4G8Y - chain A; structure by X-ray diffraction, 1.80 A resolution.

== Chain A ==
Name: Ribonuclease pancreatic
Source organism: Bos taurus
Notes: EC 3.1.27.5
Reference sequence: P61823 (RNAS1_BOVIN); residues 1-124 here correspond to UniProt positions 27-150 (UniProt number = residue number + 26)
Amino-acid sequence (124 residues; row label = number of the first residue in the row):
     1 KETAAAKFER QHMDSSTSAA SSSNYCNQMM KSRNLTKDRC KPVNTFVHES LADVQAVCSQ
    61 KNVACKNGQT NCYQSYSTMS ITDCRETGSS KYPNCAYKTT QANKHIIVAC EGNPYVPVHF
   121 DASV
Swiss-Prot annotation at these positions:
  - active site: His12 (Proton acceptor), His119 (Proton donor)
  - binding site (substrate): Lys7, Arg10, Lys41 to Thr45, Lys66, Arg85
  - glycosylation: Lys1 (N-linked (Glc) (glycation) lysine), Lys7 (N-linked (Glc) (glycation) lysine), Asn34 (N-linked (GlcNAc...) asparagine), Lys37 (N-linked (Glc) (glycation) lysine), Lys41 (N-linked (Glc) (glycation) lysine)
Disulfide bonds: Cys26-Cys84, Cys40-Cys95, Cys58-Cys110, Cys65-Cys72
Residues lining bound ligands: 0FT (1-{[1-(alpha-L-arabinofuranosyl)-1H-1,2,3-triazol-4-yl]methyl}-5-methyl-2,4-dioxo-1,2,3,4-tetrahydropyrimidine): Lys7, Gln11, His12, Lys41, Val43, Asn44, Thr45, Lys66, Asp83, Val118, His119, Phe120, Asp121, Ala122, Ser123

== Overview ==
Chain A binds compound 0FT. UniProt lists active-site residues His12 and His119 and 9 substrate-binding
residues.
Chain A is Ribonuclease pancreatic (Bos taurus); the structure, Crystal structure of Ribonuclease A in complex
with 5b, was determined by X-ray diffraction, deposited together with 4G8V and 4G90.
